9H9L - chains A and F of the 13 polymer chains in the assembly; structure by electron microscopy, 3.20 A resolution.

[Chain A]
Molecule: 16S RNA
Source organism: Escherichia coli
Sequence (1541 nucleotides; row label = number of the first residue in the row; note: 1 number in that range is skipped by the numbering (no residue carries it; nothing is unmodelled there)):
     1 AAAUUGAAGAGUUUGAUCAUGGCUCAGAUUGAACGCUGGCGGCAGGCCUA
    51 ACACAUGCAAGUCGAACGGUAACAGGAAGAAGCUUGCUUCUUUGCUGACG
   101 AGUGGCGGACGGGUGAGUAAUGUCUGGGAAACUGCCUGAUGGAGGGGGAU
   151 AACUACUGGAAACGGUAGCUAAUACCGCAUAACGUCGCAAGACCAAAGAG
   201 GGGGACCUUCGGGCCUCUUGCCAUCGGAUGUGCCCAGAUGGGAUUAGCUA
   251 GUAGGUGGGGUAACGGCUCACCUAGGCGACGAUCCCUAGCUGGUCUGAGA
   301 GGAUGACCAGCCACACUGGAACUGAGACACGGUCCAGACUCCUACGGGAG
   351 GCAGCAGUGGGGAAUAUUGCACAAUGGGCGCAAGCCUGAUGCAGCCAUGC
   401 CGCGUGUAUGAAGAAGGCCUUCGGGUUGUAAAGUACUUUCAGCGGGGAGG
   451 AAGGGAGUAAAGUUAAUACCUUUGCUCAUUGACGUUACCCGCAGAAGAAG
   501 CACCGGCUAACUCCGUGCCAGCAGCCXCGGUAAUACGGAGGGUGCAAGCG
   551 UUAAUCGGAAUUACUGGGCGUAAAGCGCACGCAGGCGGUUUGUUAAGUCA
   601 GAUGUGAAAUCCCCGGGCUCAACCUGGGAACUGCAUCUGAUACUGGCAAG
   651 CUUGAGUCUCGUAGAGGGGGGUAGAAUUCCAGGUGUAGCGGUGAAAUGCG
   701 UAGAGAUCUGGAGGAAUACCGGUGGCGAAGGCGGCCCCCUGGACGAAGAC
   751 UGACGCUCAGGUGCGAAAGCGUGGGGAGCAAACAGGAUUAGAUACCCUGG
   801 UAGUCCACGCCGUAAACGAUGUCGACUUGGAGGUUGUGCCCUUGAGGCGU
   851 GGCUUCCGGAGCUAACGCGUUAAGUCGACCGCCUGGGGAGUACGGCCGCA
   901 AGGUUAAAACUCAAAUGAAUUGACGGGGGC
   932 CCGCACAAGCGGUGGAGCAUGUGGUUUAAUUCGAUGXAACGCGAAGAACC
   982 UUACCUGGUCUUGACAUCCACGGAAGUUUUCAGAGAUGAGAAUGUGCCUU
  1032 CGGGAACCGUGAGACAGGUGCUGCAUGGCUGUCGUCAGCUCGUGUUGUGA
  1082 AAUGUUGGGUUAAGUCCCGCAACGAGCGCAACCCUUAUCCUUUGUUGCCA
  1132 GCGGUCCGGCCGGGAACUCAAAGGAGACUGCCAGUGAUAAACUGGAGGAA
  1182 GGUGGGGAUGACGUCAAGUCAUCAUGGCCCUUACGACCAGGGCUACACAC
  1232 GUGCUACAAUGGCGCAUACAAAGAGAAGCGACCUCGCGAGAGCAAGCGGA
  1282 CCUCAUAAAGUGCGUCGUAGUCCGGAUUGGAGUCUGCAACUCGACUCCAU
  1332 GAAGUCGGAAUCGCUAGUAAUCGUGGAUCAGAAUGCCACGGUGAAUACGU
  1382 UCCCGGCCUUGUACACACCGCCCGUXACACCAUGGGAGUGGGUUGCAAAA
  1432 GAAGUAGGUAGCUUAACCUUCGGGAGGGCGCUUACCACUUUGUGAUUCAU
  1482 GACUGGGGUGAAGUCGUAACAAGGUAACCGUAGGGGAACCUGCGGUUGGA
  1532 UCACCUCCUUA
Not modelled in the structure: 932-1386, 1535-1542
Modified positions: PSU (pseudouridine-5'-monophosphate) at position 516, G7M (N7-methyl-guanosine-5'-monophosphate) at position 527, 2MG (2N-methylguanosine-5'-monophosphate) at position 967, 5MC (5-methylcytidine-5'-monophosphate) at position 968, 2MG (2N-methylguanosine-5'-monophosphate) at position 1208, 4OC (4n,o2'-methylcytidine-5'-monophosphate) at position 1402, 5MC (5-methylcytidine-5'-monophosphate) at position 1407, UR3 (3-methyluridine-5'-monophoshate) at position 1498, 2MG (2N-methylguanosine-5'-monophosphate) at position 1516, MA6 (6N-dimethyladenosine-5'-monophoshate) at position 1518, MA6 (6N-dimethyladenosine-5'-monophoshate) at position 1519
Ion coordination: Mg2+ site 1 near G21 (its only coordinating residue here); Mg2+ site 2 near A53 (its only coordinating residue here); Mg2+ site 3 near G57 (its only coordinating residue here); Mg2+ site 4: A59, U387; Mg2+ site 5: A109, G331; Mg2+ site 6: A116, G117, G289; Mg2+ site 7: G145, A197; Mg2+ site 8 near A174 (its only coordinating residue here); Mg2+ site 9: U180, A195; Mg2+ site 10 near G266 (its only coordinating residue here); Mg2+ site 11: G299, G558; Mg2+ site 12 near A306 (its only coordinating residue here); 3 more K+ sites not listed; 23 more Mg2+ sites not listed
Residues lining bound ligands: A1IC4 ((2S,3S)-2-[[(2S)-2-[[(2S,4S)-5-aminocarbonyloxy-4-oxidanyl-2-[[(2S,3R)-3-oxidanylpiperidin-2-yl]carbonylamino]pentanoyl]amino]-3-(1H-imidazol-4-yl)propanoyl]amino]-3-(2-chloranyl-1H-imidazol-4-yl)-3-oxidanyl-propanoic acid): U692, G693, U788, U789, G791, A792, A794, C795, C796, U1506

[Chain F]
Name: Small ribosomal subunit protein bS6, fully modified isoform
Source organism: Escherichia coli
Reference sequence: P02358 (RS6_ECOLI); numbering as in UniProt (aligned over 1-135)
Amino-acid sequence (135 residues; each row starts with the number of its first residue):
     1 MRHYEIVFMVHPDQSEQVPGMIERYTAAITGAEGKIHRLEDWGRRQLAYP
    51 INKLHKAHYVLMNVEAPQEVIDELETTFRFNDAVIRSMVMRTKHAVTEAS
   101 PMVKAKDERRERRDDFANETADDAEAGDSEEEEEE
Not modelled in the structure: 107-135
UniProt features mapped onto this chain:
  - modified residue: Lys93 (N6-acetyllysine)

[Interface between chain A and chain F]
Residue-residue contacts - 13 pairs, chain A then chain F:
  U662(A) - Lys93(F)  salt bridge to the phosphate
  A673(A) - Arg86(F)  hydrogen bond to the phosphate
  G674(A) - Tyr49(F)  sugar contact
  G674(A) - Arg86(F)  salt bridge to the phosphate
  C736(A) - Val89(F)  hydrogen bond to the sugar
  C736(A) - Met90(F)  phosphate contact
  C737(A) - Tyr4(F)  phosphate contact
  C737(A) - Val89(F)  sugar contact
  C737(A) - Met90(F)  phosphate contact
  C737(A) - Arg91(F)  hydrogen bond to the phosphate
  C738(A) - Arg2(F)  salt bridge to the phosphate
  C738(A) - Tyr4(F)  hydrogen bond to the phosphate
  C738(A) - Arg91(F)  phosphate contact
Interface residues without a listed pair, chain A (9 interface residues in all): G671, C735, C739
Interface residues without a listed pair, chain F (10 interface residues in all): Arg79, Met88

[Summary]
The interface between chain A and chain F involves 9 residues on one side and 10 on the other; the contacts
include 4 hydrogen bonds and 3 salt bridges. Among the polar pairs are C736(A)-Val89(F), A673(A)-Arg86(F) and
C737(A)-Arg91(F). Chain A binds compound A1IC4.
Here chain A is 16S RNA and chain F is Small ribosomal subunit protein bS6, fully modified isoform, both from
Escherichia coli. Entry 9H9L (Complex 3 (BODY) 30S-tRNA-GE81112) was determined by electron microscopy,
deposited together with 9H8G, 9H9H, 9H9I, 9H9J, 9H9K, 9H9M and 9H9N.
